Entry 7V9A (electron microscopy, 3.94 A resolution); this record covers chains C and R of the 10 polymer chains in the assembly.

# Chain C
Name: H/ACA ribonucleoprotein complex subunit DKC1
From: Homo sapiens
Notes: EC 5.4.99.-
UniProtKB: O60832 (DKC1_HUMAN); residues 1-514 here = UniProt positions 1-514
Amino-acid sequence (514 residues; numbered 1 to 514; the number before each row is that of its first residue):
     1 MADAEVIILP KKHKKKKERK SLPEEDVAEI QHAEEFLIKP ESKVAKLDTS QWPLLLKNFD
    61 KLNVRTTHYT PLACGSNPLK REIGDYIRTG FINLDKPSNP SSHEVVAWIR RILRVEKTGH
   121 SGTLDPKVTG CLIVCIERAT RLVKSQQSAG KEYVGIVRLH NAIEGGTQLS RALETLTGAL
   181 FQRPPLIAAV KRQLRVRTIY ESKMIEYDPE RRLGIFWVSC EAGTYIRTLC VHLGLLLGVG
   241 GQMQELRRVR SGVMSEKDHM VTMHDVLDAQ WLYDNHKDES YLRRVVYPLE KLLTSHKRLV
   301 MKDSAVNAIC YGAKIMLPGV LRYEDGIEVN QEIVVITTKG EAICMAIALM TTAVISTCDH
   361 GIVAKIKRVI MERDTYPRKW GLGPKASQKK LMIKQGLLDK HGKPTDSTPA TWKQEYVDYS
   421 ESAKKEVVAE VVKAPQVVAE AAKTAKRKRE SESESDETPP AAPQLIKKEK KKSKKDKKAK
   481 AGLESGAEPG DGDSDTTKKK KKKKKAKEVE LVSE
Not modelled in the structure: 1-28, 422-514
Curated features (UniProtKB/Swiss-Prot):
  - region: Ala2 to Ser21 (Nucleolar localization)
  - active site: Asp125 (Nucleophile)
  - modified residue: Ala2 (N-acetylalanine), Ser21 (Phosphoserine), Ser387 (Phosphoserine), Ser451 (Phosphoserine), Ser453 (Phosphoserine), Ser455 (Phosphoserine), Thr458 (Phosphothreonine), Ser485 (Phosphoserine), Ser494 (Phosphoserine), Ser513 (Phosphoserine)
  - cross-link (Glycyl lysine isopeptide (Lys-Gly)): Lys20 (interchain with G-Cter in SUMO2), Lys39 (interchain with G-Cter in SUMO2), Lys43 (interchain with G-Cter in SUMO2), Lys191 (interchain with G-Cter in SUMO2), Lys394 (interchain with G-Cter in SUMO2), Lys413 (interchain with G-Cter in SUMO1), Lys424 (interchain with G-Cter in SUMO2), Lys433 (interchain with G-Cter in SUMO2), Lys467 (interchain with G-Cter in SUMO2)
From the paper describing this entry:
  - binding site for Telomerase RNA component (chain R): Leu382 to Glu421

# Chain R
Molecule: Telomerase RNA component
From: Homo sapiens
Sequence (451 nucleotides; each row starts with the number of its first residue):
     1 GGGUUGCGGA GGGUGGGCCU GGGAGGGGUG GUGGCCAUUU UUUGUCUAAC CCUAACUGAG
    61 AAGGGCGUAG GCGCCGUGCU UUUGCUCCCC GCGCGCUGUU UUUCUCGCUG ACUUUCAGCG
   121 GGCGGAAAAG CCUCGGCCUG CCGCCUUCCA CCGUUCAUUC UAGAGCAAAC AAAAAAUGUC
   181 AGCUGCUGGC CCGUUCGCCC CUCCCGGGGA CCUGCGGCGG GUCGCCUGCC CAGCCCCCGA
   241 ACCCCGCCUG GAGGCCGCGG UCGGCCCGGG GCUUCUCCGG AGGCACCCAC UGCCACCGCG
   301 AAGAGUUGGG CUCUGUCAGC CGCGGGUCUC UCGGGGGCGA GGGCGAGGUU CAGGCCUUUC
   361 AGGCCGCAGG AAGAGGAACG GAGCGAGUCC CCGCGCGCGG CGCGAUUCCC UGAGCUGUGG
   421 GACGUGCACC CAGGACUCGG CUCACACAUG C
Not modelled in the structure: 25-201, 224-351

# Interface between chain C and chain R
Contacting residue pairs (42):
  His68(C) with G376(R), salt bridge to the phosphate
  His103(C) with U358(R), salt bridge to the phosphate
  Arg141(C) with G214(R), sugar contact
  Gln147(C) with C360(R), hydrogen bond to the phosphate
  Arg192(C) with C360(R), base contact
  Gln193(C) with G13(R), hydrogen bond to the phosphate; U14(R), hydrogen bond to the phosphate
  Met301(C) with A374(R), base contact
  Lys302(C) with G375(R), salt bridge to the phosphate
  Ser304(C) with G375(R), phosphate contact
  Ala305(C) with A374(R), base contact
  Ala308(C) with A374(R), base contact
  Tyr311(C) with G369(R), hydrogen bond to the base
  Gly312(C) with A372(R), base contact
  Lys314(C) with A374(R), hydrogen bond to the base
  Met316(C) with G373(R), sugar contact; A374(R), base contact
  Pro318(C) with A374(R), phosphate contact
  Gly319(C) with A374(R), base contact
  His360(C) with G373(R), base contact
  Ile366(C) with C212(R), sugar contact; U213(R), sugar contact
  Lys367(C) with G214(R), phosphate contact
  Arg368(C) with G214(R), salt bridge to the phosphate; C215(R), salt bridge to the phosphate
  Val369(C) with U213(R), sugar contact; G214(R), hydrogen bond to the phosphate
  Arg373(C) with U213(R), hydrogen bond to the base; A368(R), base contact; G369(R), base contact
  Arg378(C) with G370(R), sugar contact
  Trp380(C) with A372(R), sugar contact
  Leu382(C) with A374(R), sugar contact; G375(R), base contact
  Gly383(C) with G375(R), sugar contact
  Pro384(C) with A374(R), phosphate contact
  Lys385(C) with G373(R), sugar contact; A374(R), hydrogen bond to the phosphate
  Lys389(C) with A372(R), salt bridge to the phosphate
  Glu415(C) with G373(R), hydrogen bond to the base
  Tyr416(C) with G373(R), stacking on the base
  Tyr419(C) with G373(R), stacking on the base
Also at the interface, not in a pair above, chain C (45 interface residues in all): Thr70, Lys117, Arg195, Ile309, Cys310, Ala313, Ile315, Lys379, Ala386, Val417, Asp418, Ser420
Also at the interface, not in a pair above, chain R (19 interface residues in all): G219, A361, A377

# In short
45 residues of chain C face 19 of chain R across their interface, with 9 hydrogen bonds, 6 salt bridges and 2
aromatic stacking contacts. Polar pairs include Tyr311(C)-G369(R), Lys314(C)-A374(R) and Arg373(C)-U213(R).
From UniProt: active-site residue Asp125(C) on chain C. From the paper: a binding site for Telomerase RNA
component (chain R) at Leu382(C).
Here chain C is H/ACA ribonucleoprotein complex subunit DKC1 and chain R is Telomerase RNA component, both
from Homo sapiens. Entry 7V9A (biogenesis module of human telomerase holoenzyme) was determined by electron
microscopy, deposited together with 7V99.
